3M91 - chains A and B of the 4 polymer chains in the assembly; structure by X-ray diffraction, 1.80 A resolution.

# Chain A
Protein: Proteasome-associated ATPase
From: Mycobacterium tuberculosis
Notes: fragment: Coil coil domain (UNP residues:46-96)
UniProt: P63345 (MPA_MYCTU); residues 46-96 here = UniProt positions 46-96
Chain sequence (51 residues; numbered 46 to 96; the number before each row is that of its first residue):
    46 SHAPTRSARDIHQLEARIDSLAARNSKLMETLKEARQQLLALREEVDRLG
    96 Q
Disordered / not traced: 46-51
From the paper describing this entry:
  - self-association interface (contacts with another copy of this molecule); pairs are residue here / residue on that copy: Asn-70/Asn-70 (hydrogen bond)

# Chain B
Protein: Prokaryotic ubiquitin-like protein pup
From: Mycobacterium tuberculosis
Notes: fragment: UNP residues:21-64
UniProt: O33246 (PUP_MYCTU); residues 21-64 here = UniProt positions 21-64
Chain sequence (44 residues; numbered 21 to 64; the number before each row is that of its first residue):
    21 STAAGQERREKLTEETDDLLDEIDDVLEENAEDFVRAYVQKGGE
Disordered / not traced: 52-64
From the paper describing this entry:
  - conformationally variable residues (order/disorder transition): Ser-21 to Ala-51

# Chain A / chain B interface
Residue-residue contacts (25):
  Arg-69(A) with Glu-49(B); Asn-50(B), hydrogen bond (side chain-backbone); Ala-51(B)
  Lys-72(A) with Glu-42(B), salt bridge; Val-46(B); Glu-49(B)
  Leu-73(A) with Val-46(B), hydrophobic; Asn-50(B)
  Thr-76(A) with Glu-42(B); Ile-43(B); Val-46(B)
  Glu-79(A) with Leu-39(B); Glu-42(B)
  Ala-80(A) with Leu-39(B), hydrophobic
  Gln-83(A) with Leu-32(B), hydrogen bond (side chain-backbone); Glu-35(B); Thr-36(B), hydrogen bond; Leu-39(B)
  Ala-86(A) with Leu-32(B), hydrophobic
  Leu-87(A) with Thr-36(B)
  Glu-90(A) with Arg-28(B), salt bridge; Arg-29(B); Leu-32(B)
  Arg-93(A) with Arg-28(B)
  Leu-94(A) with Arg-29(B)
The authors on this interface:
  - pairs named by the authors: Ala-86(A)/Leu-32(B), Leu-87(A)/Leu-32(B)
  - interface residues, chain A: Leu-73(A), Ala-80(A)
  - interface residues, chain B: Leu-39(B), Ile-43(B), Val-46(B)

# Overview
Chain A and chain B each contribute 12 residues to their interface; the contacts include 3 hydrogen bonds and
2 salt bridges. Among the polar pairs are Lys-72(A)/Glu-42(B), Glu-90(A)/Arg-28(B) and Arg-69(A)/Asn-50(B).
The authors report contacts between Ala-86(A) and Leu-32(B) and Leu-87(A) and Leu-32(B). From the paper:
interface residues Leu-73(A), Ala-80(A) and Leu-39(B) among others; conformational variability at Ser-21(B).
Here chain A is Proteasome-associated ATPase and chain B is Prokaryotic ubiquitin-like protein pup, both from
Mycobacterium tuberculosis. Entry 3M91 (Crystal structure of the prokaryotic ubiquitin-like protein (Pup)
complexed with the amino terminal coiled coil of ...) was determined by X-ray diffraction, deposited together
with 3M9B, 3M9D and 3M9H.
